PDB entry 5H3R | X-ray diffraction, 2.67 A resolution | chains C and B of the 4 polymer chains in the assembly

Chain C:
Molecule: 21-nt DNA strand
Sequence (21 nucleotides; numbered 1 to 21; the number before each row is that of its first residue):
     1 CATACTTGCC TGGGCAATAT T

Chain B:
Name: Multiple antibiotic resistance protein MarR
Organism: Escherichia coli
Reference sequence: P27245 (MARR_ECOLI); residue numbers follow UniProt; this construct covers 1-144
Amino-acid sequence (147 residues; row label = number of the first residue in the row; numbers below 1 keep their minus sign (Gly-2 is residue -2)):
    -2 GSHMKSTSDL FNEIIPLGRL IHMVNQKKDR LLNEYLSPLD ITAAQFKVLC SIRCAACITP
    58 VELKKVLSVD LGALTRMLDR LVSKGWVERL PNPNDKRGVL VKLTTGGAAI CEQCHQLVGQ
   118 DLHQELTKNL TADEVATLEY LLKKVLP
Disordered / not traced: -2 to 4
Sequence notes: expression tag (-2 to 0); engineered mutation Ser80 (Cys in P27245)

Interface between chain C and chain B:
Contacting residue pairs - 19 pairs, chain C then chain B:
  DA2(C) - Arg94(B)  base contact
  DT3(C) - Arg94(B)  hydrogen bond to the base
  DA4(C) - Val58(B)  sugar contact
  DA4(C) - Arg94(B)  sugar contact
  DA4(C) - Gly95(B)  phosphate contact
  DC5(C) - Thr56(B)  phosphate contact
  DC5(C) - Pro57(B)  phosphate contact
  DC5(C) - Val58(B)  phosphate contact
  DC5(C) - Leu68(B)  base contact
  DC5(C) - Gly95(B)  phosphate contact
  DC5(C) - Val96(B)  hydrogen bond to the phosphate
  DT6(C) - Leu68(B)  base contact
  DT6(C) - Thr72(B)  base contact
  DT6(C) - Arg86(B)  salt bridge to the phosphate
  DT7(C) - Gly69(B)  base contact
  DT7(C) - Thr72(B)  base contact
  DG8(C) - Arg73(B)  hydrogen bond to the base
  DC9(C) - Arg73(B)  base contact
  DG14(C) - Gln23(B)  hydrogen bond to the phosphate

In short:
The interface between chain C and chain B involves 9 residues on one side and 12 on the other, with 4 hydrogen
bonds and 1 salt bridge. Among the polar pairs are DT3(C)-Arg94(B), DG8(C)-Arg73(B) and DC5(C)-Val96(B).
Chain C is a 21-nt DNA strand and chain B is Multiple antibiotic resistance protein MarR (Escherichia coli);
the structure, Crystal Structure of mutant MarR C80S from E.coli complexed with operator DNA, was determined
by X-ray diffraction.
